Entry 6GIQ (electron microscopy, 3.23 A resolution); this record covers chains a and h of the 32 polymer chains in the assembly.

Chain a:
Molecule: Cytochrome c oxidase subunit 1
From: Saccharomyces cerevisiae (strain ATCC 204508 / S288c)
Notes: EC 7.1.1.9
UniProt: P00401 (COX1_YEAST); residue numbers follow UniProt; this construct covers 1-534
Amino-acid sequence (534 residues; numbered 1 to 534; the number before each row is that of its first residue):
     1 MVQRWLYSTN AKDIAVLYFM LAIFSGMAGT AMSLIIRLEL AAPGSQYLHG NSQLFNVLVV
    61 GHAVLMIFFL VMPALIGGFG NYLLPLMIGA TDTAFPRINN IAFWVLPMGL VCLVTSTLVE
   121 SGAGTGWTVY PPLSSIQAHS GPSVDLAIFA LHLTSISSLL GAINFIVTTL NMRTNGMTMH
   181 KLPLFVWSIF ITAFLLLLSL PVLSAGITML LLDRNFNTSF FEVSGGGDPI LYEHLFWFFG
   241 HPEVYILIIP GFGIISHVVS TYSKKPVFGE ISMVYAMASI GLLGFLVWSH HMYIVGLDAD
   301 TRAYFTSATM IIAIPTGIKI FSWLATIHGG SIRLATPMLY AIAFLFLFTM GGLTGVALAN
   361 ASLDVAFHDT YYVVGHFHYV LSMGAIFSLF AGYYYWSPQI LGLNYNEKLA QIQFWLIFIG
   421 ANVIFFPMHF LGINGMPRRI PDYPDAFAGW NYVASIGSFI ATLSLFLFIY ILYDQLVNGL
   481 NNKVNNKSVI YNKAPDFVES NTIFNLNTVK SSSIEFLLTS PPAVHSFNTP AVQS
Unresolved in the structure: 1-12
Ion coordination: heme a Fe: H62, H378; Cu ion: H241, H291
Residues lining bound ligands:
  - heme a (HEA), molecule 1: F19, I23, G26, M27, T30, S33, I36, R37, V59, H62, A63, M66, I67, L70, V71, W127, Y371, V374, F377, H378, L381, S382, I386, L389, F390, I417, I424, F425, R438, R439, S458, A461, L465, F468
  - heme a (HEA), molecule 2: W127, W237, V244, Y245, L247, I248, H290, H291, T309, I312, A313, T316, G317, I320, F321, F348, T349, G352, L353, G355, V356, L358, A359, D364, F367, H368, D369, V373, H376, F377, V380, L381, R438
Swiss-Prot annotation at these positions:
  - binding site (Ca(2+)): E39, A42, G44, P441
  - binding site (Fe(II)-heme a): H62, H378
  - binding site (Cu cation): H241, H290, H291
  - binding site (O2): Y245
  - binding site (Mg(2+)): H368, D369
  - binding site (heme a3): H376
  - cross-link: H241 to Y245 (1'-histidyl-3'-tyrosine (His-Tyr))

Chain h:
Molecule: BJ4_G0038800.mRNA.1.CDS.1
From: Saccharomyces cerevisiae
UniProt: A0A6A5PRD8 (A0A6A5PRD8_YEASX); residue numbers follow UniProt; this construct covers 1-78
Amino-acid sequence (78 residues; numbered 1 to 78; the number before each row is that of its first residue):
     1 MLCQQMIRTT AKRSSNIMTR PIIMKRSVHF KDGVYENIPF KVKGRKTPYA LSHFGFFAIG
    61 FAVPFVACYV QLKKSGAF
Unresolved in the structure: 1-43, 75-78

Chain a / chain h interface:
Residue-residue contacts (34; chain a residue first):
  I23(a) - F57(h)  hydrophobic
  F24(a) - F56(h)  hydrophobic
  F24(a) - G60(h)
  M27(a) - F57(h)
  M27(a) - G60(h)
  M27(a) - F61(h)  hydrophobic
  A28(a) - G60(h)  hydrogen bond (backbone-backbone)
  A28(a) - P64(h)
  A31(a) - F61(h)  hydrophobic
  A31(a) - P64(h)  hydrophobic
  M32(a) - P64(h)  hydrophobic
  L34(a) - F61(h)  hydrophobic
  I35(a) - F65(h)  hydrophobic
  Y47(a) - C68(h)  hydrophobic
  Y47(a) - L72(h)  hydrophobic
  H49(a) - L72(h)  hydrogen bond (side chain-backbone)
  H49(a) - K74(h)  hydrogen bond
  Q53(a) - Q71(h)  hydrogen bond
  Q53(a) - K74(h)
  L54(a) - C68(h)  hydrophobic
  L54(a) - Q71(h)
  T117(a) - A67(h)
  T117(a) - Q71(h)  hydrogen bond (backbone-side chain)
  L118(a) - A67(h)  hydrophobic
  L118(a) - V70(h)  hydrophobic
  L118(a) - Q71(h)
  V119(a) - Q71(h)  hydrogen bond (backbone-side chain)
  E120(a) - Q71(h)
  S121(a) - Q71(h)  hydrogen bond (backbone-side chain)
  F466(a) - F61(h)  hydrophobic
  I469(a) - F57(h)  hydrophobic
  L472(a) - F57(h)  hydrophobic
  Y473(a) - A50(h)
  Y473(a) - F54(h)  hydrophobic
Also at the interface, not in a pair above, chain a (24 interface residues in all): M20, L58, G122
Also at the interface, not in a pair above, chain h (17 interface residues in all): Y49, H53, I59

In short:
24 residues of chain a and 17 residues of chain h are in contact, with 7 hydrogen bonds. Polar pairs include
H49(a)-L72(h), H49(a)-K74(h) and Q53(a)-Q71(h). Ligands of chain a: heme a.
Here chain a is Cytochrome c oxidase subunit 1 (Saccharomyces cerevisiae (strain ATCC 204508 / S288c)) and
chain h is BJ4_G0038800.mRNA.1.CDS.1 (Saccharomyces cerevisiae). Entry 6GIQ (Saccharomyces cerevisiae
respiratory supercomplex III2IV) was determined by electron microscopy.
